PDB entry 9D3T | electron microscopy, 2.80 A resolution | chains C and J of the 10 polymer chains in the assembly

Chain C:
Name: Histone H2A type 2-A
Organism: Homo sapiens
UniProtKB: Q6FI13 (H2A2A_HUMAN); residues 15-117 here correspond to UniProt positions 16-118 (UniProt number = residue number + 1)
Chain sequence (103 residues; numbered 15 to 117; the number before each row is that of its first residue):
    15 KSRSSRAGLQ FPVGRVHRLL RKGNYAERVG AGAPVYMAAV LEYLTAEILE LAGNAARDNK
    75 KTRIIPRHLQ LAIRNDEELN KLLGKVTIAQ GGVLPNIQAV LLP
From the paper describing this entry:
  - conformationally variable residues (side-chain flip): Arg77

Chain J:
Molecule: 5S rDNA (coding strand)
Organism: Xenopus borealis
Sequence (100 nucleotides; numbered -46 to 53; the number before each row is that of its first residue; numbers below 1 keep their minus sign (DT-46 is residue -46)):
   -46 TCAGGGTGGT ATGGCCGTAG GCGAGCACAA GGCTGACTTT TCCTCCCCTT GTGCTGCCTT
    14 CTGGGGGGGG CCCAGCTCCT CCCCATGCCA GGGTCTTTTC

Interface between chain C and chain J:
Contacting residue pairs (10):
  Arg29(C) - DC48(J)  sugar contact
  Arg35(C) - DT39(J)  salt bridge to the phosphate
  Arg35(C) - DG40(J)  salt bridge to the phosphate
  Glu41(C) - DT39(J)  phosphate contact
  Arg42(C) - DA38(J)  hydrogen bond to the sugar
  Arg42(C) - DT39(J)  phosphate contact
  Val43(C) - DA38(J)  sugar contact
  Val43(C) - DT39(J)  hydrogen bond to the phosphate
  Gly44(C) - DA38(J)  phosphate contact
  Ala45(C) - DA38(J)  hydrogen bond to the phosphate
Interface residues without a listed pair, chain C (8 interface residues in all): His31
Interface residues without a listed pair, chain J (5 interface residues in all): DT49

In short:
8 residues of chain C and 5 residues of chain J are in contact; the contacts include 3 hydrogen bonds and 2
salt bridges. Among the polar pairs are Arg42(C)-DA38(J), Val43(C)-DT39(J) and Ala45(C)-DA38(J). The paper
reports conformational variability at Arg77(C).
Here chain C is Histone H2A type 2-A (Homo sapiens) and chain J is 5S rDNA (coding strand) (Xenopus borealis).
Entry 9D3T (147-bp 5S rDNA nucleosome cross-linked with glutaraldehyde) was determined by electron microscopy,
deposited together with 9D3K, 9D3L, 9D3N, 9D3O, 9D3Q, 9D3R and 9D3S.
